Entry 1VWI (X-ray diffraction, 1.50 A resolution); this record covers chains B and D of the 4 polymer chains in the assembly.

[Chain B (and D)]
Protein: Streptavidin
From: Streptomyces avidinii
Notes: chain D of this document is another copy of the same molecule, construct and numbering; everything in this record applies to it too
Reference sequence: P22629 (SAV_STRAV); residues 13-135 here correspond to UniProt positions 37-159 (UniProt number = residue number + 24)
Amino-acid sequence (123 residues; each row starts with the number of its first residue):
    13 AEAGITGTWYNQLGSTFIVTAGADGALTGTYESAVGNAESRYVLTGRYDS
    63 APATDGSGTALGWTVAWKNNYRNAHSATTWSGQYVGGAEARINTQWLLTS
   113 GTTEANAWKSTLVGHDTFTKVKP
Curated features (UniProtKB/Swiss-Prot):
  - motif: Arg59 to Asp61 (Cell attachment site)
  - binding site (biotin): Tyr43, Tyr54, Trp92, Trp108, Trp120

[Chain B / chain D interface]
Contacting residue pairs (85; chain B residue first):
  Val55(B) - Arg59(D)
  Thr57(B) - Thr57(D)  hydrogen bond
  Thr57(B) - Gly58(D)
  Thr57(B) - Arg59(D)
  Gly58(B) - Thr57(D)
  Arg59(B) - Val55(D)
  Arg59(B) - Thr57(D)
  Arg59(B) - Ala78(D)
  Tyr60(B) - Ala78(D)
  Asp61(B) - Trp79(D)
  Asp61(B) - Lys80(D)
  Asp61(B) - Asn85(D)  hydrogen bond
  Asp61(B) - His87(D)  salt bridge
  Asp61(B) - Ser88(D)  hydrogen bond (side chain-backbone)
  Ser62(B) - Lys80(D)
  Ser62(B) - Asn85(D)  hydrogen bond (backbone-side chain)
  Ala63(B) - His87(D)
  Pro64(B) - Asn85(D)
  Pro64(B) - His87(D)  hydrogen bond (backbone-side chain)
  Asp67(B) - Thr115(D)
  Gly68(B) - Thr115(D)
  Ser69(B) - Thr114(D)
  Ser69(B) - Thr115(D)
  Gly70(B) - Gly113(D)
  Gly70(B) - Thr114(D)  hydrogen bond (backbone-backbone)
  Ala72(B) - Ser88(D)
  Ala72(B) - Ala89(D)
  Ala72(B) - Thr111(D)
  Gly74(B) - Thr76(D)
  Gly74(B) - Thr91(D)
  Trp75(B) - Thr76(D)  hydrogen bond (backbone-side chain)
  Thr76(B) - Arg59(D)
  Thr76(B) - Gly74(D)
  Thr76(B) - Trp75(D)  hydrogen bond (side chain-backbone)
  Ala78(B) - Arg59(D)
  Ala78(B) - Tyr60(D)
  Ala78(B) - Asp61(D)
  Trp79(B) - Asp61(D)
  Lys80(B) - Asp61(D)
  Lys80(B) - Ser62(D)
  Asn85(B) - Asp61(D)  hydrogen bond
  Asn85(B) - Ser62(D)  hydrogen bond (side chain-backbone)
  Asn85(B) - Ala63(D)
  His87(B) - Asp61(D)  salt bridge
  His87(B) - Ala63(D)
  His87(B) - Pro64(D)
  His87(B) - Ala72(D)
  Ser88(B) - Asp61(D)  hydrogen bond (backbone-side chain)
  Ser88(B) - Ala72(D)
  Ala89(B) - Ala72(D)
  Ala89(B) - Leu73(D)
  Ala89(B) - Ser93(D)
  Thr91(B) - Gly74(D)
  Thr91(B) - Thr91(D)
  Thr91(B) - Trp92(D)
  Thr91(B) - Ser93(D)
  Trp92(B) - Thr91(D)
  Ser93(B) - Ala89(D)
  Ser93(B) - Thr91(D)
  Ser93(B) - Leu109(D)
  Ser93(B) - Thr111(D)  hydrogen bond
  Gly94(B) - Thr111(D)
  Gln95(B) - Thr111(D)
  Gln95(B) - Ser112(D)
  Gln95(B) - Gly113(D)
  Gln95(B) - Thr114(D)  hydrogen bond
  Gln95(B) - Ser122(D)
  Val97(B) - Glu116(D)
  Gln107(B) - Leu109(D)
  Gln107(B) - Thr123(D)  hydrogen bond
  Leu109(B) - Ser93(D)
  Leu109(B) - Gln107(D)
  Leu109(B) - Leu109(D)  hydrophobic
  Thr111(B) - Ala72(D)
  Thr111(B) - Ser93(D)  hydrogen bond
  Thr111(B) - Gly94(D)
  Ser112(B) - Gln95(D)
  Gly113(B) - Gly70(D)
  Gly113(B) - Gln95(D)
  Thr114(B) - Ser69(D)
  Thr114(B) - Gly70(D)  hydrogen bond (backbone-backbone)
  Thr114(B) - Gln95(D)  hydrogen bond
  Thr115(B) - Asp67(D)
  Thr115(B) - Gly68(D)
  Ser122(B) - Gln95(D)
Also at the interface, not in a pair above, chain B (44 interface residues in all): Leu73, Ala86, Trp108, Leu110, Ala119, Thr123
Also at the interface, not in a pair above, chain D (44 interface residues in all): Ala86, Trp108, Leu110, Ala119

[Overview]
The chain B/chain D interface involves 44 residues from each chain; the contacts include 17 hydrogen bonds and
2 salt bridges. Polar contacts include Asp61(B)-His87(D), Thr57(B)-Thr57(D) and Asp61(B)-Asn85(D). From
UniProt: 5 biotin-binding residues on chain B.
Both chains are Streptavidin (Streptomyces avidinii). Entry 1VWI
(Streptavidin-cyclo-[5-S-valeramide-hpqgppc]k-NH2, ph 1.5, I222 complex) was determined by X-ray diffraction,
deposited together with 1VWA, 1VWB, 1VWC, 1VWD, 1VWE, 1VWF and 11 further entries.
